5TMF - chains D and E of the 6 polymer chains in the assembly; structure by X-ray diffraction, 3.00 A resolution.

== Chain D ==
Molecule: DNA-directed RNA polymerase subunit beta'
Source organism: Thermus thermophilus
Notes: EC 2.7.7.6
UniProtKB: Q8RQE8 (RPOC_THET8); numbering as in UniProt (aligned over 1-1524)
Amino-acid sequence (1524 residues; row label = number of the first residue in the row):
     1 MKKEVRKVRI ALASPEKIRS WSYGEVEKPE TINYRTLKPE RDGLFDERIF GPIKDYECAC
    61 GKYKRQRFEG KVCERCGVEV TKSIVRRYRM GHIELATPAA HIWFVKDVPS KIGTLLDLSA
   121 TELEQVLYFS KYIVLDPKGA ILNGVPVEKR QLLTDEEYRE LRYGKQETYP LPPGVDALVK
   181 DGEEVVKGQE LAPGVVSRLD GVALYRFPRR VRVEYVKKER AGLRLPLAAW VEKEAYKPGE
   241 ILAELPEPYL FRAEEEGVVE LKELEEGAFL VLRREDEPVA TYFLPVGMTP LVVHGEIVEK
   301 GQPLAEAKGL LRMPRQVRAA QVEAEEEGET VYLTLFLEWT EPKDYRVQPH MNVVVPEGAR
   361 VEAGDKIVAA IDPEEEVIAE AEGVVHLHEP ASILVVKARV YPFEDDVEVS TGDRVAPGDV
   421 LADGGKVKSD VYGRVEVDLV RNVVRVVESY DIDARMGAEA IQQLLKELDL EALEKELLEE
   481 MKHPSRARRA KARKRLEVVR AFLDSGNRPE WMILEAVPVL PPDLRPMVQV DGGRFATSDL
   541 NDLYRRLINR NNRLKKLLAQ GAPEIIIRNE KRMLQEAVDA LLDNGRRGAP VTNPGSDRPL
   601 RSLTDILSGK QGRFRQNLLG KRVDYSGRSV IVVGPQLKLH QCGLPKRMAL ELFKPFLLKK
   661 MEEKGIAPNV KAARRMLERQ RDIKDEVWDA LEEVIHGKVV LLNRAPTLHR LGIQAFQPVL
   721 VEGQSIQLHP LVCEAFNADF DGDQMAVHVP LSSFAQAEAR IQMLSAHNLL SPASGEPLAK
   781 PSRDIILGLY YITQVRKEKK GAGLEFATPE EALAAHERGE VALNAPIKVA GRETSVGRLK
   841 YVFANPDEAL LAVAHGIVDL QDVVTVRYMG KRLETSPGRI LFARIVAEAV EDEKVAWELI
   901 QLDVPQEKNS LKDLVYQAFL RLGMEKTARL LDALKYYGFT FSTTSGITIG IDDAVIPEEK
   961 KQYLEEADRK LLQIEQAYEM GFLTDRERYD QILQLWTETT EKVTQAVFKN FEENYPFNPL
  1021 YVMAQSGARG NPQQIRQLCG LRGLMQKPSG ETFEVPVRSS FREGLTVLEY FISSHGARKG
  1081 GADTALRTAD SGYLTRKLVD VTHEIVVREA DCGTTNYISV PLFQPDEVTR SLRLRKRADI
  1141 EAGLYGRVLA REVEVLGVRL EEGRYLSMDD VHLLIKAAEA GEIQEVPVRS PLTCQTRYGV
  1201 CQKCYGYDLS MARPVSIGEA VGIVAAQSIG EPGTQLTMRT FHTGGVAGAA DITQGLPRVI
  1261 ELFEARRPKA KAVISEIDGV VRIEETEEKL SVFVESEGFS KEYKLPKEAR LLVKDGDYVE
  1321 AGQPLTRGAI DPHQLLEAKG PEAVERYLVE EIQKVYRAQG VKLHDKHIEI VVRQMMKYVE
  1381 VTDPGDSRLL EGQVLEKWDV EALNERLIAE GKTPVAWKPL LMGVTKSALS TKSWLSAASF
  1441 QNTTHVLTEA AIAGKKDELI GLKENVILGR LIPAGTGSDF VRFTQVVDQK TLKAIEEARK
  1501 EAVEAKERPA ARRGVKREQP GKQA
Not modelled in the structure: 1, 1506-1524
Metal / ion sites: Zn2+ site 1: Cys58, Cys60, Cys73, Cys76; Mg2+ site 1: Asp739, Asp741, Asp743; Mg2+ site 2 near Lys840 (its only coordinating residue here); Zn2+ site 2: Cys1112, Cys1194, Cys1201, Cys1204
Ligand contacts: NE6 (methyl [(1E,5R)-5-{(3S)-3-[(2E,4E)-2,5-dimethylocta-2,4-dienoyl]-2,4-dioxo-3,4-dihydro-2H-pyran-6-yl}hexylidene]carbamate): Phe614, Leu619, Gly620, Lys621, Val1099, His1103, Ile1223, Leu1435, Ala1438, Ser1439, Leu1462, Lys1463, Val1466, Ile1467

== Chain E ==
Molecule: DNA-directed RNA polymerase subunit omega
Source organism: Thermus thermophilus
Notes: EC 2.7.7.6
UniProtKB: Q72ID6 (RPOZ_THET2); residues 1-99 here = UniProt positions 1-99
Amino-acid sequence (99 residues; each row starts with the number of its first residue):
     1 MAEPGIDKLF GMVDSKYRLT VVVAKRAQQL LRHGFKNTVL EPEERPKMQT LEGLFDDPNA
    61 ETWAMKELLT GRLVFGENLV PEDRLQKEME RIYPGEREE
Not modelled in the structure: 1, 97-99
Differences from the reference sequence: conflict Glu61 (Val in Q72ID6), Ile92 (Leu in Q72ID6), Gly95 (Val in Q72ID6)

== Chain D / chain E interface ==
Pairs across the interface - 100 pairs, chain D then chain E:
  His640(D) - Ala2(E)
  Lys664(D) - Leu51(E)
  Glu692(D) - Met48(E)
  Glu693(D) - Met48(E)
  Glu693(D) - Thr50(E)  hydrogen bond
  His696(D) - Met48(E)
  His696(D) - Asp57(E)  salt bridge
  His696(D) - Asn59(E)  hydrogen bond (backbone-side chain)
  Gly697(D) - Asn59(E)
  Lys698(D) - Asn59(E)
  Lys698(D) - Glu61(E)
  Ser753(D) - Ala27(E)
  Ser753(D) - Leu31(E)
  Phe754(D) - Ala24(E)  hydrophobic
  Phe754(D) - Gln28(E)
  Gln756(D) - Glu61(E)  hydrogen bond
  Ala757(D) - Thr20(E)
  Glu758(D) - Thr20(E)
  Arg760(D) - Glu3(E)  salt bridge
  Arg760(D) - Asn59(E)  hydrogen bond
  Arg760(D) - Glu61(E)  salt bridge
  Arg760(D) - Thr62(E)  hydrogen bond
  Arg760(D) - Met65(E)
  Ile761(D) - Leu19(E)  hydrophobic
  Ile761(D) - Thr20(E)
  Gln762(D) - Lys16(E)
  Gln762(D) - Tyr17(E)
  Gln762(D) - Thr20(E)  hydrogen bond
  Leu764(D) - Ala2(E)  hydrophobic
  Ala766(D) - Ala2(E)
  His767(D) - Ala2(E)
  His767(D) - Glu3(E)
  His767(D) - Ile6(E)
  Gly923(D) - Asp7(E)
  Met924(D) - Asp7(E)  hydrogen bond (backbone-side chain)
  Glu925(D) - Ala2(E)
  Glu925(D) - Glu3(E)
  Glu925(D) - Pro4(E)
  Glu925(D) - Gly5(E)  hydrogen bond (side chain-backbone)
  Glu925(D) - Ile6(E)
  Glu925(D) - Asp7(E)  hydrogen bond (backbone-side chain)
  Met1211(D) - Phe10(E)  hydrophobic
  Met1211(D) - Lys16(E)
  Ser1216(D) - Ser15(E)
  Ser1216(D) - Lys16(E)
  Ile1217(D) - Asp14(E)
  Ile1217(D) - Ser15(E)  hydrogen bond (backbone-side chain)
  Ile1217(D) - Tyr17(E)
  Gly1218(D) - Tyr17(E)
  Glu1219(D) - Tyr17(E)  hydrogen bond
  Gly1475(D) - Tyr17(E)
  Thr1476(D) - Tyr17(E)
  Thr1476(D) - Thr20(E)
  Thr1476(D) - Val21(E)
  Phe1480(D) - Asp14(E)
  Phe1480(D) - Arg18(E)  hydrogen bond (backbone-side chain)
  Phe1480(D) - Glu77(E)
  Val1481(D) - Ser15(E)
  Val1481(D) - Tyr17(E)
  Val1481(D) - Arg18(E)
  Val1481(D) - Val21(E)  hydrophobic
  Arg1482(D) - Val21(E)
  Arg1482(D) - Lys25(E)  hydrogen bond (backbone-side chain)
  Phe1483(D) - Lys25(E)
  Phe1483(D) - Glu77(E)
  Thr1484(D) - Arg18(E)  hydrogen bond
  Thr1484(D) - Val22(E)
  Thr1484(D) - Lys25(E)  hydrogen bond (backbone-side chain)
  Thr1484(D) - Gly76(E)
  Thr1484(D) - Glu77(E)
  Gln1485(D) - Val74(E)
  Gln1485(D) - Phe75(E)
  Gln1485(D) - Gly76(E)  hydrogen bond (backbone-backbone)
  Gln1485(D) - Glu77(E)  hydrogen bond (side chain-backbone)
  Gln1485(D) - Asn78(E)
  Gln1485(D) - Leu79(E)
  Gln1485(D) - Val80(E)  hydrogen bond (side chain-backbone)
  Val1486(D) - Val22(E)
  Val1486(D) - Gln29(E)
  Val1486(D) - Leu73(E)  hydrophobic
  Val1486(D) - Val74(E)
  Val1487(D) - Leu73(E)
  Val1487(D) - Val74(E)  hydrogen bond (backbone-backbone)
  Val1487(D) - Leu79(E)  hydrophobic
  Val1487(D) - Leu85(E)  hydrophobic
  Asp1488(D) - Arg26(E)  salt bridge
  Asp1488(D) - Asn37(E)
  Asp1488(D) - Val39(E)
  Asp1488(D) - Leu73(E)
  Asp1488(D) - Tyr93(E)
  Gln1489(D) - Arg72(E)
  Lys1490(D) - Asn37(E)
  Lys1490(D) - Thr38(E)  hydrogen bond (side chain-backbone)
  Lys1490(D) - Val39(E)
  Lys1490(D) - Tyr93(E)
  Leu1492(D) - Val74(E)  hydrophobic
  Lys1493(D) - Glu88(E)
  Ala1494(D) - Glu88(E)
  Glu1497(D) - Glu88(E)
  Ala1498(D) - Arg84(E)
Other interface residues (no listed pair), chain D (49 interface residues in all): Asp689, Asp1208, Arg1213, Asp1479, Thr1491
Other interface residues (no listed pair), chain E (52 interface residues in all): Val23, Lys47, Pro58, Met89, Ile92

== In short ==
Chain D and chain E form an interface of 49 and 52 residues respectively, with 20 hydrogen bonds and 4 salt
bridges. Polar contacts include His696(D)-Asp57(E), Arg760(D)-Glu3(E) and Arg760(D)-Glu61(E). Bound to chain
D: compound NE6.
Here chain D is DNA-directed RNA polymerase subunit beta' and chain E is DNA-directed RNA polymerase subunit
omega, both from Thermus thermophilus. Entry 5TMF (Re-refinement of thermus thermophilus RNA polymerase) was
determined by X-ray diffraction together with 5TMC from the same study.
